PDB entry 8E7E | electron microscopy, 3.61 A resolution | chains A and E of the 5 polymer chains in the assembly

== Chain A (and E) ==
Molecule: Transthyretin
Source organism: Homo sapiens
Notes: chain E of this document is another copy of the same molecule, construct and numbering; everything in this record applies to it too
Reference sequence: P02766 (TTHY_HUMAN); residues -19 to 127 here correspond to UniProt positions 1-147 (UniProt number = residue number + 20)
Chain sequence (147 residues; numbered -19 to 127; the number before each row is that of its first residue; numbers below 1 keep their minus sign (Met-19 is residue -19)):
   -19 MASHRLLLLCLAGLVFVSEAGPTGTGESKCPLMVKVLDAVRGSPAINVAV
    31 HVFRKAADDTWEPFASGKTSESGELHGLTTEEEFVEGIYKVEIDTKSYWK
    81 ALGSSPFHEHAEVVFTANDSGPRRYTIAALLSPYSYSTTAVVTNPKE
Not modelled in the structure: -19 to 11, 36-67, 125-127
Differences from the reference sequence: variant Ser84 (Ile104 in P02766)
UniProt features mapped onto this chain:
  - binding site (L-thyroxine): Lys15, Glu54, Ser117
  - modified residue: Cys10 (Sulfocysteine), Glu42 (4-carboxyglutamate), Ser52 (Phosphoserine)
  - glycosylation: Asn98 (N-linked (GlcNAc...) asparagine)

== Chain A / chain E interface ==
Pairs across the interface (4):
  Pro113(A) - Ile26(E)
  Ser115(A) - Ser23(E)
  Ser115(A) - Pro24(E)  hydrogen bond (side chain-backbone)
  Tyr116(A) - Ser23(E)
Interface residues without a listed pair, chain A (4 interface residues in all): Leu111
Interface residues without a listed pair, chain E (4 interface residues in all): Tyr69

== Overview ==
The chain A/chain E interface involves 4 residues from each chain, with 1 hydrogen bond. The hydrogen-bonded
pair is Ser115(A)-Pro24(E). Curated annotation (UniProt) lists 3 L-thyroxine-binding residues on chain A.
Both chains are Transthyretin (Homo sapiens). Entry 8E7E (Cryo-EM structure of cardiac amyloid fibril from a
variant ATTR I84S amyloidosis patient) was determined by electron microscopy together with 8TDN, 8TDO and 8E7J
from the same study.
